PDB entry 6MLW | X-ray diffraction, 1.90 A resolution | chain A

[Chain A]
Protein: Phosphoglucomutase
Organism: Xanthomonas citri
Reference sequence: Q8PGN7 (Q8PGN7_XANAC); residues 1-448 here correspond to UniProt positions 3-450 (UniProt number = residue number + 2)
Amino-acid sequence (468 residues; numbered -19 to 448; the number before each row is that of its first residue; numbers below 1 keep their minus sign (Met-19 is residue -19)):
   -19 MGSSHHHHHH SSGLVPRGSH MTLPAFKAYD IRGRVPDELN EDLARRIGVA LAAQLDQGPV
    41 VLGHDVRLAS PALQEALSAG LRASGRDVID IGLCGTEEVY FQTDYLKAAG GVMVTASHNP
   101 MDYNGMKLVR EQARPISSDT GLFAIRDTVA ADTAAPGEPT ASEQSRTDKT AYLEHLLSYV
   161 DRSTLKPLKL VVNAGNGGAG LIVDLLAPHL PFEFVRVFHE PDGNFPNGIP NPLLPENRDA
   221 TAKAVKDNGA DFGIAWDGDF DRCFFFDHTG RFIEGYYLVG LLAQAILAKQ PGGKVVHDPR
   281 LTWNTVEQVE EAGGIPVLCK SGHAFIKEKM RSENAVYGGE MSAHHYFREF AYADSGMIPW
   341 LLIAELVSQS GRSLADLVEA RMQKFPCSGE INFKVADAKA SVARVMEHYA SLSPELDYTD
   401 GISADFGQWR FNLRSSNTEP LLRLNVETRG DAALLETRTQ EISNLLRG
Unresolved in the structure: -19 to -1
Modified / non-standard residues: Ser97 (phosphoserine; SEP)
Construct notes: expression tag (-19 to 0)
Bound ions: Mg2+: Ser97, Asp237, Asp239, Asp241
Ligand contacts: JVA (2,6-anhydro-5,7-dideoxy-5-fluoro-7-phosphono-D-glycero-D-manno-heptitol): Tyr9, Arg280, Gly302, His303, Glu320, Ser322, His324, Tyr326, Arg414, Ser416, Asn417, Thr418, Arg423

[Overview]
Bound to chain A: compound JVA. The Mg2+ site is built by Ser97, Asp237, Asp239 and Asp241.
Chain A is Phosphoglucomutase (Xanthomonas citri); the structure, Crystal structure of X. citri
phosphoglucomutase in complex with 2-fluoro mannosyl-1-methyl-phosphonic acid, was determined by X-ray
diffraction, deposited together with 6MLF, 6MLH and 6MNV.
